Entry 7Z8O (X-ray diffraction, 0.96 A resolution); this record covers chains A and B.

[Chain A]
Name: Spike protein S1
Source organism: Severe acute respiratory syndrome coronavirus 2
UniProt: P0DTC2 (SPIKE_SARS2); residue numbers follow UniProt; this construct covers 333-527
Amino-acid sequence (198 residues; numbered 330 to 527; the number before each row is that of its first residue):
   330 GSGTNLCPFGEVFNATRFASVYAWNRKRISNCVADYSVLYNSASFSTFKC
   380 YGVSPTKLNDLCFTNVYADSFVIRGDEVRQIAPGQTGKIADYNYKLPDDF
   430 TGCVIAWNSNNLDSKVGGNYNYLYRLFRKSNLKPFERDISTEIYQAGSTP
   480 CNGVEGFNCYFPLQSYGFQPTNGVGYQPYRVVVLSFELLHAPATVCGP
Disordered / not traced: 330-332
Differences from the reference sequence: expression tag (330-332)
Disulfides: C336-C361, C379-C432, C391-C525, C480-C488
Curated features (UniProtKB/Swiss-Prot):
  - region: R403 to D405 (Integrin-binding motif), N448 to F456 (Immunodominant HLA epitope recognized by the CD8+)
  - glycosylation: N343 (N-linked (GlcNAc...) (complex) asparagine)
  - natural variant: G339 (G339D: In strain: Omicron/BA.1, Omicron/BA.2 and 4 more; G339H: In strain: Omicron/BA.2.75, Omicron/XBB.1.5 and 1 more), R346 (R346K: In strain: Mu/B.1.621; R346T: In strain: Omicron/BQ.1.1, Omicron/XBB.1.5 and 1 more), L368 (L368I: In strain: Omicron/XBB.1.5, Omicron/EG.5.1), S371 (S371F: In strain: Omicron/BA.2, Omicron/BA.2.12.1 and 6 more; S371L: In strain: Omicron/BA.1), S373 (S373P: In strain: Omicron/BA.1, Omicron/BA.2 and 7 more), S375 (S375F: In strain: Omicron/BA.1, Omicron/BA.2 and 7 more), T376 (T376A: In strain: Omicron/BA.2, Omicron/BA.2.12.1 and 5 more), D405 (D405N: In strain: Omicron/BA.2, Omicron/BA.2.12.1 and 6 more), R408 (R408S: In strain: Omicron/BA.2, Omicron/BA.2.12.1 and 6 more), K417 (K417N: In strain: Beta/B.1.351, Omicron/BA.1 and 8 more; K417T: In strain: Gamma/P.1), N440 (N440K: In strain: Omicron/BA.1, Omicron/BA.2 and 7 more), K444 (K444T: In strain: Omicron/BQ.1.1), 16 further natural variant entries in UniProt
  - mutagenesis: N343 (N343Q: Reduced viral infectivity), L452 (L452R: Increased resistance to neutralizing antibodies. Decreases HLA binding to NF9 epitope. Increased binding affinity to human ACE2), Y453 (Y453F: Decreased HLA binding to NF9 epitope. Increased binding affinity to human ACE2), A475 (A475V: Increased resistance to neutralizing antibodies), V483 (V483A: Increased resistance to neutralizing antibodies), E484 (E484D: Increased replication in human TMEM106B overexpressing cells), F490 (F490L: Increased resistance to neutralizing antibodies and human covalescent sera neutralization), Q493 (Q493N: Reduced host ACE2-binding affinity in vitro; Q493Y: Reduced host ACE2-binding affinity in vitro), N501 (N501T: Reduced host ACE2-binding affinity in vitro; N501Y: Increased binding affinity to human ACE2), H519 (H519P: Increased resistance to human covalescent sera neutralization)

[Chain B]
Name: Stapled peptide
Amino-acid sequence (14 residues; row label = number of the first residue in the row; note: 7 numbers in that range are skipped by the numbering (no residue carries them; nothing is unmodelled there)):
   259 XCPYVAG
   273 XATCLXX
Modified residues: ACE (acetyl group) at position 259, 4J5 (amino{[(3S)-3-amino-3-carboxypropyl]amino}methaniminium) at position 273, 0JY (4-methyl-L-leucine) at position 278, CY3 (2-amino-3-mercapto-propionamide) at position 279; A274 (D-alanine; DAL)
Glycans and other covalent adducts: 2,4,6-tris(chloromethyl)-1,3,5-triazine (KZ0) linked to C260, C276, CY3_279; covalent link G265-4J5_273

[Interface between chain A and chain B]
Residue-residue contacts - 16 pairs, chain A then chain B:
  Y449(A) - P261(B)
  L452(A) - T275(B)
  Y453(A) - 0JY_278(B)
  L455(A) - 0JY_278(B)
  F456(A) - L277(B)  hydrophobic
  E484(A) - 4J5_273(B)
  E484(A) - A274(B)  hydrogen bond (side chain-backbone)
  Y489(A) - L277(B)  hydrophobic
  F490(A) - A274(B)
  F490(A) - T275(B)
  L492(A) - T275(B)
  Q493(A) - A274(B)  hydrogen bond (side chain-backbone)
  Q493(A) - T275(B)
  Q493(A) - C276(B)  hydrogen bond (side chain-backbone)
  Q493(A) - L277(B)  hydrogen bond (side chain-backbone)
  S494(A) - T275(B)  hydrogen bond (backbone-backbone)
Interface residues without a listed pair, chain B (8 interface residues in all): G265

[Summary]
Chain A and chain B form an interface of 11 and 8 residues respectively, with 5 hydrogen bonds. Polar pairs
include E484(A)-A274(B), Q493(A)-A274(B) and Q493(A)-C276(B). 2,4,6-tris(chloromethyl)-1,3,5-triazine is
covalently linked to C260(B). Curated annotation (UniProt) lists 10 mutagenesis sites on chain A.
Chain A is Spike protein S1 (Severe acute respiratory syndrome coronavirus 2) and chain B is Stapled peptide;
the structure, Crystal structure of SARS-CoV-2 S RBD in complex with a stapled peptide, was determined by
X-ray diffraction (same publication as 8AAA).
